6DBQ - chains D and G of the 8 polymer chains in the assembly; structure by electron microscopy, 4.22 A resolution (low resolution: residue-level contacts below are approximate; hydrogen-bond / salt-bridge calls are withheld).

== Chain D ==
Molecule: Recombination activating gene 2
From: Danio rerio
UniProt: Q1RLW7 (Q1RLW7_DANRE); residues 1-530 here = UniProt positions 1-530
Sequence (533 residues; numbered -2 to 530; the number before each row is that of its first residue; numbers below 1 keep their minus sign (Gly-2 is residue -2)):
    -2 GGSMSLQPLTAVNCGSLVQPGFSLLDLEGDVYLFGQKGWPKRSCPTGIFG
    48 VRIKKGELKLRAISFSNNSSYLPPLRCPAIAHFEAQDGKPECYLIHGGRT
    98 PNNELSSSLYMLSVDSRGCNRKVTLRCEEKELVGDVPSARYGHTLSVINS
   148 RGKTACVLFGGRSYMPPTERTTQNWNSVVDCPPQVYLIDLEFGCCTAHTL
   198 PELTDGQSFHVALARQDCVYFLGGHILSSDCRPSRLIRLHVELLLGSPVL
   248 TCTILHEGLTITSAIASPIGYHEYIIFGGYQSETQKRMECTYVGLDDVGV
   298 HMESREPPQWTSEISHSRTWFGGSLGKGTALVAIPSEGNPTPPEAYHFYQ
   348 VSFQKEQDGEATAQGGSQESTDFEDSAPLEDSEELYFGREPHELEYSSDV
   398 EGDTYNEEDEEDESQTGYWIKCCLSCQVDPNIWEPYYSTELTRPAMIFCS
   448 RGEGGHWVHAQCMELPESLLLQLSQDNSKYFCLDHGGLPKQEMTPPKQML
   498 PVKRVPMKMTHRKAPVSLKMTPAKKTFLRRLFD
Not modelled in the structure: -2 to 0, 352-530
Differences from the reference sequence: expression tag (-2 to 0)

== Chain G ==
Molecule: Molecule name: Forward strand of 23-RSS substrate DNA
Sequence (61 nucleotides; numbered 1 to 61; the number before each row is that of its first residue):
     1 GATCTGGCCTGTCTTACACAGTGGTAGTACTCCACTGTCTGGCTGTACAA
    51 AAACCCTGCAG
Metal / ion sites: Ca2+ site 1: DC17 (shared with 3 residues of chain C); Ca2+ site 2: DC17, DA18 (shared with 1 residue of chain C)

== How chain D and chain G interact ==
Residue-residue contacts (8; chain D residue first):
  Asn10(D) - DC9(G)
  Lys56(D) - DC8(G)
  Leu57(D) - DC8(G)
  Arg58(D) - DG6(G)
  Arg58(D) - DG7(G)
  Asn117(D) - DG6(G)
  Lys119(D) - DG6(G)
  Lys119(D) - DG7(G)
Other interface residues (no listed pair), chain D (8 interface residues in all): Arg49, Ala59
Other interface residues (no listed pair), chain G (5 interface residues in all): DT5

== In short ==
8 residues of chain D face 5 of chain G across their interface. DC17(G) and DA18(G) form the Ca2+ site 2.
Here chain D is Recombination activating gene 2 (Danio rerio) and chain G is Molecule name: Forward strand of
23-RSS substrate DNA. Entry 6DBQ (Cryo-EM structure of RAG in complex with 12-RSS and 23-RSS substrate DNAs)
was determined by electron microscopy (same publication as 6DBI, 6DBJ, 6DBL, 6DBO, 6DBR, 6DBT and 4 further
entries).
